6ZXS - chains A and 3 of the 16 polymer chains in the assembly; structure by X-ray diffraction, 3.00 A resolution.

# Chain A
Protein: Photosystem I P700 chlorophyll a apoprotein A1
Organism: Pisum sativum
Notes: EC 1.97.1.12
Reference sequence: A0A0F6NFW5 (A0A0F6NFW5_PEA); numbering as in UniProt (aligned over 16-758)
Sequence (743 residues; row label = number of the first residue in the row):
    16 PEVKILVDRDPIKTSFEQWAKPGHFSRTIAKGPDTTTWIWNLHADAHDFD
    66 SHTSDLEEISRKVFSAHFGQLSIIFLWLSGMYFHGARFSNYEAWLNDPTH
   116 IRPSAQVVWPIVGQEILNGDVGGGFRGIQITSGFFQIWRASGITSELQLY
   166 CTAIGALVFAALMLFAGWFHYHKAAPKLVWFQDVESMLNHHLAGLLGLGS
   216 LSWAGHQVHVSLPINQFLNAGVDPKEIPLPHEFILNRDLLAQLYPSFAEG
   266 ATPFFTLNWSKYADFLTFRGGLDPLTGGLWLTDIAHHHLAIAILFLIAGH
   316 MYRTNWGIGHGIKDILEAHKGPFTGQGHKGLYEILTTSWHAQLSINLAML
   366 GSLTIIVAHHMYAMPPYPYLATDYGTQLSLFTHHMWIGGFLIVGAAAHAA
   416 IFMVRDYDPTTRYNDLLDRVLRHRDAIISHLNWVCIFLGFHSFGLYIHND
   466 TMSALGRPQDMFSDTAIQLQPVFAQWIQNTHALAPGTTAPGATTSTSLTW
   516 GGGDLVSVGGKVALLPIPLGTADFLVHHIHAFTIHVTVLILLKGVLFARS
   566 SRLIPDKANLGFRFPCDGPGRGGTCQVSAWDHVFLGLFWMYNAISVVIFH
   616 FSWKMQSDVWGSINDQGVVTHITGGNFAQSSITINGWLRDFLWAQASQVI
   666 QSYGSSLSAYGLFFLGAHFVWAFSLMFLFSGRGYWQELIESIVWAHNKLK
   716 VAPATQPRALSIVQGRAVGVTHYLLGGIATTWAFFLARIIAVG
Metal / ion sites: Ca2+: Ile-20 (shared with Asp-85(3), Gly-88(3) of chain 3); chlorophyll a Mg site 1 near Gln-121 (its only coordinating residue here); chlorophyll a Mg site 2 near Gln-129 (its only coordinating residue here); chlorophyll a Mg site 3 near Thr-503 (its only coordinating residue here); 4Fe-4S cluster Fe: Cys-581, Cys-590 (shared with 2 residues of chain B)
Residues lining bound ligands:
  - beta-carotene (BCR), molecule 1: Ile-88, Leu-91, Trp-92
  - beta-carotene (BCR), molecule 2: Ile-89, Trp-92, Leu-93, Gly-209, Leu-210, Leu-213, Gly-214, Ser-217
  - beta-carotene (BCR), molecule 3: Phe-90, Leu-93, Tyr-97, Thr-167, Gly-170, Ala-171, Phe-174, Leu-213, Leu-216, Ser-217
  - beta-carotene (BCR), molecule 4: Leu-216, Ala-266, Phe-269, Leu-304, Ile-308, Leu-311, His-315, Ile-323
  - beta-carotene (BCR), molecule 5: Phe-269, Trp-274, Ile-308
  - beta-carotene (BCR), molecule 6: Leu-346, Leu-350, Ala-356, Ser-359, Ile-360, Ala-414, Phe-417
  - beta-carotene (BCR), molecule 7: Ser-359, Ala-363, Met-364, Ser-367, Ile-407, Ala-410, Ala-411, Ala-414, Val-553, Leu-556, Leu-557, Val-560
  - beta-carotene (BCR), molecule 8: Asn-447, Ile-451, Phe-455
  - beta-carotene (BCR), molecule 9: Phe-678, Gly-681, Ala-682, Phe-684, Val-685, Leu-740, Ile-743, Ala-744, Trp-747
  - beta-carotene (BCR), molecule 10: Trp-700, Leu-703, Ile-704, Ile-707
  - chlorophyll a isomer (CL0): Phe-458, Tyr-461, Ile-544, Phe-547, Thr-548, Tyr-606, Asn-607, Ser-610, Val-611, Phe-614, Ile-649, Trp-652, Leu-653, Leu-657, Ala-661, Ile-665, Phe-679, His-683, Trp-686, Tyr-738, Thr-745, Thr-746, Phe-749
  - chlorophyll a (CLA), molecule 1: Val-18, Lys-19, Ile-20, Trp-195, Asp-198, Ser-201, His-205, Thr-319, Asn-320, Trp-321
  - chlorophyll a (CLA), molecule 2: Ile-20, Val-22, Phe-79, Phe-83, Leu-177, Met-178, Phe-180, Ala-181, Phe-184, His-185, Ala-189, Trp-195
  - chlorophyll a (CLA), molecule 3: Ile-27, Lys-28, Thr-29, Ser-30, Phe-31, Gln-33, Trp-34, His-39, Lys-77, Ser-80, Gly-84, Ile-88, Leu-179, Gly-182, Trp-183, Tyr-186, His-187
  - chlorophyll a (CLA), molecule 4: Trp-34, His-39, Phe-40, Leu-57, His-58, Ala-61, His-62, Phe-64, Lys-77, Ala-81, Gly-84, Gln-85, Ile-88, Leu-179
  - chlorophyll a (CLA), molecule 5: Pro-37, Gly-38, Trp-53, Ile-54, Leu-57, His-58
  - chlorophyll a (CLA), molecule 6: Thr-51, Ile-54, Trp-55, Ile-704, Ile-707, Val-708, His-711, Val-716, Pro-718, Pro-722, Arg-723, Leu-725
  - chlorophyll a (CLA), molecule 7: Trp-55, Phe-684, Val-685, Phe-688, Phe-692, Leu-725, Gln-729, Ala-732, Val-733, Thr-736, His-737, Leu-740
  - chlorophyll a (CLA), molecule 8: His-58, Ala-59, Asp-60, Ala-61, His-62, Asp-63, His-355, Leu-358, Leu-362, Phe-405, Leu-406, Val-408, Gly-409, Ala-412, His-413, Ile-416, Arg-420, Phe-577, Arg-578, Trp-595, Val-598, Leu-602, Thr-736
  - chlorophyll a (CLA), molecule 9: His-62, Phe-64, Val-78, Ala-81, His-82, Gln-85, Leu-86, Ile-89, Phe-90, Leu-93, Phe-174, Trp-354, His-355, Gln-357, Leu-358, Asn-361, Leu-362, Leu-365
  - chlorophyll a (CLA), molecule 10: His-62, Gln-85, Ile-88, Ile-89, Trp-92, Leu-365, Ile-402, Phe-405, Leu-406
  - chlorophyll a (CLA), molecule 11: Leu-71, Ser-75, His-82, Leu-193, Phe-196, Gln-197, Val-199, Met-202, Leu-203, His-206, Leu-207, Leu-210, Ile-327, Leu-331, Tyr-347, Leu-350, Thr-351, Thr-352, Ser-353, Trp-354, Gln-357, Ile-360, Asn-361, Met-364, Leu-365
  - chlorophyll a (CLA), molecule 12: Phe-79, His-82, Phe-83, Leu-86, Phe-90, Phe-174, Met-178, Trp-195, Phe-196, Asp-198, Ser-201, Met-202, His-205, His-206, Gly-209, Leu-210
  - chlorophyll a (CLA), molecule 13: Ser-87, Ile-88, Leu-91, Gln-121, Val-122, Val-123, Trp-124, Ile-126, Val-127, Gln-129, Leu-132, Ile-143, Leu-179, Ala-674, Leu-677, Phe-678
  - chlorophyll a (CLA), molecule 14: Leu-91, Trp-92, Ser-94, Gly-95, Met-96, Phe-98, His-99, Phe-103, Gln-121, Val-122, Trp-124
  - chlorophyll a (CLA), molecule 15: Trp-92, Met-96, His-99, Ala-120, Gln-121, Ile-143, Gln-144, Ile-145, Thr-146, Ser-147, Phe-149, Ala-674, Tyr-675, Phe-678, Trp-747
  - chlorophyll a (CLA), molecule 16: Trp-92, Met-96, Thr-146, Ser-147, Phe-149, Ser-394, Thr-397, His-398, Trp-401, Ile-402, Phe-405, Phe-678, Ile-743, Thr-746, Trp-747
  - chlorophyll a (CLA), molecule 17: Trp-92, Leu-93, Ser-147, Gly-148, Phe-149, Ile-152, Leu-211, Leu-365, Leu-368, Thr-369, Val-372, Met-376, Tyr-382, Leu-395, His-398, His-399, Ile-402, Leu-406
  - chlorophyll a (CLA), molecule 18: Ala-155, Leu-210, Leu-211, Gly-214, Ser-215, Trp-218, Gln-222, Leu-294, Leu-296, Ile-299, His-302, His-303, Ile-306, Phe-310, Leu-368, Ile-371, Val-372, His-375, Met-376, Pro-381, Tyr-382
  - chlorophyll a (CLA), molecule 19: Ser-156, Gly-157, Ile-158, Gln-163, Cys-166, Thr-167, Ile-169, Gly-170, Val-173, Phe-174, Gly-214, Ser-217, Trp-218, Gly-220, His-221, His-224, Val-225, Ile-229, Pro-245, His-246, Ile-249
  - chlorophyll a (CLA), molecule 20: Leu-162, Gln-163, Cys-166, Leu-244, Pro-245, His-246, Ile-249, Leu-250
  - chlorophyll a (CLA), molecule 21: Leu-203, Leu-207, Leu-211, Leu-309, Phe-310, Ala-313, Met-316, Tyr-317, Ile-327, Ile-330, Leu-331, Met-364, Leu-432, Leu-557, Val-560, Leu-561
  - chlorophyll a (CLA), molecule 22: Asn-204, His-205, Ala-208, Gly-209, Leu-213, Leu-311, Gly-314, His-315, Tyr-317, Thr-319, Trp-321, Ile-323
  - chlorophyll a (CLA), molecule 23: Leu-216, Ser-217, Ala-219, Gly-220, Val-223, His-224, Ile-249, Arg-252, Leu-255, Phe-262, Gly-265, Ala-266, Tyr-277, Phe-280, Leu-281, Leu-304
  - chlorophyll a (CLA), molecule 24: Phe-269, Trp-274, Ser-275, Tyr-277, Ala-278, Leu-281, Thr-282, Phe-283, His-301, Leu-304, Ala-305, Ile-308, Leu-309, Ile-312, Gly-506
  - chlorophyll a (CLA), molecule 25: Phe-269, Phe-270, Leu-272, Trp-274
  - chlorophyll a (CLA), molecule 26: Thr-282, Phe-283, Gly-285, Leu-294, Asp-298, Ile-299, His-301, His-302, Ala-305, Ile-306, Leu-309, His-375, Met-376, Met-379, Pro-381, Thr-511
  - chlorophyll a (CLA), molecule 27: Phe-283, Thr-502, Thr-503, Ala-504, Pro-505, Gly-506, Ala-507
  - chlorophyll a (CLA), molecule 28: Leu-309, Met-364, Leu-368, Ile-371, His-374, His-375, Tyr-377, Ala-378, Met-379, Thr-511, Ser-512, Thr-514, Trp-515
  - chlorophyll a (CLA), molecule 29: Ile-312, Ala-313, His-315, Met-316, Arg-318, Gly-322, Ile-323, Gly-324, His-325
  - chlorophyll a (CLA), molecule 30: His-325, Asp-329, Ile-330, Ala-333, His-334
  - chlorophyll a (CLA), molecule 31: Ile-330, Leu-331, His-334, Thr-339, His-343, Leu-346, Leu-350, Asn-429, Leu-431, Leu-432, Val-435
  - chlorophyll a (CLA), molecule 32: Ala-333, His-334, Lys-335, Gly-336, Pro-337, Phe-338
  - chlorophyll a (CLA), molecule 33: Phe-338, Thr-339, Leu-431, Arg-434, Val-435, Arg-437, His-438, Ile-442, His-445
  - chlorophyll a (CLA), molecule 34: Ser-367, Ile-370, Ile-371, His-374, Met-400, Ile-407, Ile-549, Thr-552, Val-553, Leu-556, Met-605, Ala-608, Ile-609
  - chlorophyll a (CLA), molecule 35: His-374, Tyr-377, Phe-488, Ala-489, Ile-492, Gln-493, Trp-515, Ile-532, Leu-534, His-542, His-545, Ile-549, Val-612, His-615, Phe-616, Lys-619
  - chlorophyll a (CLA), molecule 36: Ala-441, His-445, Trp-448
  - chlorophyll a (CLA), molecule 37: Ile-442, His-445, Leu-446, Trp-448, Val-449, Ala-546, Ile-549, His-550, Val-553, Leu-557
  - chlorophyll a (CLA), molecule 38: Ser-444, His-445, Asn-447, Trp-448, Ile-451
  - chlorophyll a (CLA), molecule 39: Asn-447, Cys-450, Ile-451, Gly-454, Phe-455, Phe-458, Gly-459, Ile-462, Phe-547, Val-551, Leu-554, Ile-555, Leu-600, Phe-603, Trp-604
  - chlorophyll a (CLA), molecule 40: Trp-448, Ile-451, Phe-452, Phe-455, His-456
  - chlorophyll a (CLA), molecule 41: Trp-448, Phe-452, Leu-453, Gln-485, Pro-486, Val-487, Phe-488, Ala-489, Phe-539, His-542, His-543, Ala-546, His-550
  - chlorophyll a (CLA), molecule 42: Phe-455, His-456, Gly-459, Leu-460, Ile-462, His-463, Thr-466, Met-467, Arg-472, Asp-475, Phe-477, Ile-482
  - chlorophyll a (CLA), molecule 43: Phe-458, Ile-462, Asp-465, Phe-547, Phe-603, Trp-604, Tyr-606, Asn-607, Ile-649, Leu-653, Trp-686, Tyr-738
  - chlorophyll a (CLA), molecule 44: Thr-466, Ala-469, Leu-470
  - chlorophyll a (CLA), molecule 45: Trp-491, Ile-492, Thr-495, His-496, Ala-499, Thr-503, Ala-504, Thr-511
  - chlorophyll a (CLA), molecule 46: Leu-653, Leu-657, Trp-658
  - chlorophyll a (CLA), molecule 47: Leu-677, Leu-680, Gly-681, His-683, Phe-684, Trp-686, Ala-687, Leu-690
  - chlorophyll a (CLA), molecule 48: Phe-684, Ala-687, Phe-688, Leu-690, Met-691, Phe-694, Ser-695, Tyr-699, Trp-700, Leu-703
  - chlorophyll a (CLA), molecule 49: Ile-707, Ala-710, His-711, Leu-714, Val-716
  - chlorophyll a (CLA), molecule 50: Trp-709, Ala-710, Lys-713, Leu-714
  - lutein (LUT; (3r,3'r,6s)-4,5-didehydro-5,6-dihydro-beta,beta-carotene-3,3'-diol): Trp-124, Pro-125, Ile-126
  - phylloquinone (PQN): Met-691, Phe-692, Ser-695, Gly-696, Arg-697, Trp-700, Ile-704, Ala-724, Leu-725, Ser-726, Gly-730
  - 4Fe-4S cluster (SF4): Cys-581, Gly-583, Pro-584, Cys-590, Ile-727, Arg-731

# Chain 3
Protein: Chlorophyll a-b binding protein 3, chloroplastic
Organism: Pisum sativum
Reference sequence: Q32904 (CB23_PEA); numbering as in UniProt (aligned over 55-275)
Sequence (221 residues; row label = number of the first residue in the row):
    55 RPLWFASKQSLSYLDGSLPGDYGFDPLGLSDPEGTGGFIEPRWLAYGEVI
   105 NGRFAMLGAVGAIAPEYLGKVGLIPQETALAWFQTGVIPPAGTYNYWADN
   155 YTLFVLEMALMGFAEHRRFQDWAKPGSMGKQYFLGLEKGFGGSGNPAYPG
   205 GPFFNPLGFGKDEKSLKELKLKEVKNGRLAMLAILGYFIQGLVTGVGPYQ
   255 NLLDHVADPVNNNVLTSLKFH
Metal / ion sites: Ca2+: Asp-85, Gly-88 (shared with Ile-20(A) of chain A); chlorophyll a Mg near Val-141 (its only coordinating residue here)
Residues lining bound ligands:
  - beta-carotene (BCR), molecule 1: Leu-111, Leu-164, Met-165, Phe-167, Ala-168, Tyr-186, Phe-187, Leu-188
  - beta-carotene (BCR), molecule 2: Leu-111, Val-114, Ala-118, Tyr-121, Leu-190, Phe-194, Phe-207, Phe-208
  - chlorophyll b (CHL), molecule 1: Trp-58, Leu-68, Leu-72, Pro-73, Gly-74, Asp-75, Tyr-76, Gly-77, Phe-78, Asp-79, Leu-83, Ser-84, Leu-98, Ala-99, Gly-101, Glu-102, Asn-105, Arg-232, Met-235, Leu-236
  - chlorophyll b (CHL), molecule 2: Tyr-76, Glu-222, Leu-225, Lys-226, Lys-229, Asn-230, Leu-233
  - chlorophyll b (CHL), molecule 3: Tyr-100, Ile-104, Arg-107, Phe-108, Ala-168, Glu-169, Arg-171, Arg-172, Asp-175, Met-182, Phe-187, Gly-193, Phe-194, Gly-195, Gly-196, Pro-200, Pro-203, Phe-208
  - chlorophyll b (CHL), molecule 4: Leu-111, Val-114, Gly-115, Ala-118, Pro-119, Thr-132, Leu-134, Thr-139, Tyr-150
  - chlorophyll b (CHL), molecule 5: Val-159, Met-162, Ala-163, Gly-166, Phe-167, His-170, Arg-171, Gln-174, Met-182, Gln-185, Tyr-186, Phe-187
  - chlorophyll a (CLA), molecule 1: Gly-90, Gly-91, Phe-92, Ile-93
  - chlorophyll a (CLA), molecule 2: Phe-92, Trp-97, Leu-98, Gly-101, Asn-105, Leu-239, Phe-242
  - chlorophyll a (CLA), molecule 3: Phe-92, Trp-97, Tyr-100, Gly-101, Ile-104, Asn-105, Phe-108, Met-162, Met-165, Gly-166, Glu-169, His-170, Arg-172, Phe-173
  - chlorophyll a (CLA), molecule 4: Arg-107, Phe-108, Met-110, Leu-111, Ala-201, Tyr-202, Pro-203, Gly-204, Phe-208, Asn-209, Phe-213, Leu-220, Leu-223, Lys-224, Lys-226, Glu-227, Asn-230
  - chlorophyll a (CLA), molecule 5: Val-114, Phe-213, Leu-223, Lys-226, Asn-230, Leu-233
  - chlorophyll a (CLA), molecule 6: Trp-136, Val-141, Ile-142, Pro-143, Pro-144, Asn-154, Tyr-155, Leu-157, Phe-158, Glu-161, Met-162, Phe-242
  - chlorophyll a (CLA), molecule 7: Thr-139, Gly-140, Val-141, Tyr-150, Trp-151, Asn-154, Leu-157, Leu-160, Glu-161, Leu-164, Met-165
  - chlorophyll a (CLA), molecule 8: Trp-151, Thr-156, Val-159, Leu-160, Ala-163, Leu-164, Phe-167
  - chlorophyll a (CLA), molecule 9: Leu-233, Leu-236, Ala-237, Leu-239, Gly-240, Ile-243, Gln-244, Val-247, Thr-248, Asn-255, Leu-256, His-259, Asn-265, Asn-266, Asn-267, Val-268
  - chlorophyll a (CLA), molecule 10: Leu-246, Val-247, Lys-273
  - chlorophyll a (CLA), molecule 11: His-259, Val-260, Pro-263, Asn-266, Val-268
  - lutein (LUT; (3r,3'r,6s)-4,5-didehydro-5,6-dihydro-beta,beta-carotene-3,3'-diol), molecule 1: Phe-78, Asp-79, Pro-80, Leu-81, Asn-105, Phe-108, Ala-109, Leu-111, Gly-112, Gly-115, Ala-116, Trp-136, Thr-139, Val-141, Met-235, Leu-236, Ile-238, Leu-239
  - lutein (LUT), molecule 2: Met-110, Leu-111, Ala-113, Val-114, Ile-117, Phe-208, Asn-209, Pro-210, Leu-211, Gly-212, Phe-213, Asn-230, Leu-233, Ala-234, Ala-237, Tyr-241, Gln-244, Pro-252, Asn-255, Leu-256
Swiss-Prot annotation at these positions:
  - binding site (chlorophyll b): Trp-58, Arg-107, Ile-142, Glu-169, Arg-172
  - binding site (chlorophyll a): Phe-78, Ser-84, Glu-102, Lys-226, Glu-227, Asn-230, Arg-232, Gln-244, His-259

# How chain A and chain 3 interact
Contacting residue pairs (27; chain A residue first):
  Glu-17(A) with Gln-63(3)
  Lys-19(A) with Gln-63(3); Asp-85(3), salt bridge; Glu-87(3), salt bridge
  Ile-20(A) with Leu-83(3), hydrophobic; Gly-88(3)
  Leu-21(A) with Glu-87(3); Gly-88(3)
  Val-22(A) with Gly-88(3); Thr-89(3); Gly-90(3)
  Arg-24(A) with Thr-89(3), hydrogen bond (side chain-backbone); Gly-90(3); Glu-94(3), salt bridge
  Ala-189(A) with Gly-91(3)
  Asn-251(A) with His-275(3)
  Arg-252(A) with Leu-272(3); Lys-273(3), hydrogen bond (side chain-backbone); Phe-274(3)
  Gly-265(A) with Thr-270(3); Ser-271(3), hydrogen bond (backbone-side chain)
  Ala-266(A) with Ser-271(3)
  Thr-267(A) with Leu-269(3); Thr-270(3); Ser-271(3)
  Trp-321(A) with Pro-80(3); Leu-81(3), hydrophobic
Interface residues without a listed pair, chain A (16 interface residues in all): Leu-250, Glu-264, Phe-270

# Summary
The interface between chain A and chain 3 involves 16 residues on one side and 18 on the other, with 3
hydrogen bonds and 3 salt bridges. Polar contacts include Lys-19(A)/Asp-85(3), Lys-19(A)/Glu-87(3) and
Arg-24(A)/Glu-94(3).
Here chain A is Photosystem I P700 chlorophyll a apoprotein A1 and chain 3 is Chlorophyll a-b binding protein
3, chloroplastic, both from Pisum sativum. Entry 6ZXS (Cold grown Pea Photosystem I) was determined by X-ray
diffraction.
